5TF6 - chains A and B; structure by X-ray diffraction, 2.30 A resolution.

# Chain A
Molecule: U4/U6 snRNA-associated-splicing factor PRP24
Source organism: Saccharomyces cerevisiae
UniProt: P49960 (PRP24_YEAST); numbering as in UniProt (aligned over 34-400)
Chain sequence (374 residues; numbered 33 to 406; the number before each row is that of its first residue):
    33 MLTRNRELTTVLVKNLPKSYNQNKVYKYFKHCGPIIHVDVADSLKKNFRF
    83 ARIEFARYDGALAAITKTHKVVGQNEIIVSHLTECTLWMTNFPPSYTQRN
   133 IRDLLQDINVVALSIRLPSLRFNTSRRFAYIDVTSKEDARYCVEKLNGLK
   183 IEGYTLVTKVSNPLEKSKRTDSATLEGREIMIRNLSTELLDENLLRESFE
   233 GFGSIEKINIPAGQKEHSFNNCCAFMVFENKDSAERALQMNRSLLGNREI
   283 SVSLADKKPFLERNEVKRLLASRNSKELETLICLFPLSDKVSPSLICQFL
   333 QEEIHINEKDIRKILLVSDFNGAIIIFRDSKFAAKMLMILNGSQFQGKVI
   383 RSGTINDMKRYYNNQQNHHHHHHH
Not modelled in the structure: 400-406
Sequence notes: initiating methionine (33); expression tag (401-406)
Bound ions: K+ site 1 near Asn37 (its only coordinating residue here); K+ site 2: Asn279 (shared with 3 residues of chain C)

# Chain B
Molecule: U6 snRNA
Sequence (72 nucleotides; row label = number of the first residue in the row):
    30 GGUCAAUUUGAAACAAUACAGAGAUGAUCAGCAGUUCCCCUGCAUAAGGA
    80 UGAACCGUUUUACAAAGAGACC
Not modelled in the structure: 101
Sequence notes: engineered mutation C100 (U365726 in 1039022925), C101 (U365727 in 1039022925)
Bound ions: K+: G60, G86, U87

# Interface between chain A and chain B
Pairs across the interface (98; chain A residue first):
  Thr35(A) with G52(B), hydrogen bond to the base
  Arg36(A) with G52(B), salt bridge to the phosphate
  Arg38(A) with G50(B), hydrogen bond to the base; G52(B), hydrogen bond to the base
  Trp120(A) with C48(B), sugar contact; A49(B), stacking on the base
  Thr122(A) with A47(B), hydrogen bond to the sugar; C48(B), sugar contact
  Asn123(A) with U46(B), hydrogen bond to the base; A47(B), hydrogen bond to the sugar
  Arg148(A) with G50(B), hydrogen bond to the base
  Pro150(A) with A51(B), phosphate contact
  Ser151(A) with A51(B), hydrogen bond to the phosphate; A53(B), base contact
  Arg153(A) with C58(B), hydrogen bond to the base
  Phe154(A) with A53(B), base contact; U54(B), stacking on the base; U57(B), hydrogen bond to the base; C58(B), sugar contact
  Ser157(A) with A47(B), sugar contact
  Arg158(A) with C48(B), phosphate contact; G50(B), salt bridge to the phosphate; A51(B), salt bridge to the phosphate; A53(B), hydrogen bond to the sugar
  Arg159(A) with U46(B), hydrogen bond to the base; A47(B), hydrogen bond to the sugar; C48(B), hydrogen bond to the phosphate
  Phe160(A) with C48(B), phosphate contact; A49(B), sugar contact; G50(B), sugar contact
  Tyr162(A) with A49(B), hydrogen bond to the base; G50(B), stacking on the base
  Tyr186(A) with U46(B), base contact
  Lys191(A) with A49(B), base contact
  Ser193(A) with A49(B), base contact
  Asn194(A) with A49(B), hydrogen bond to the base
  Pro195(A) with A49(B), base contact; G50(B), base contact
  Lys198(A) with A49(B), base contact
  Lys200(A) with C48(B), base contact
  Arg201(A) with A47(B), salt bridge to the phosphate; C48(B), salt bridge to the phosphate; A49(B), salt bridge to the phosphate
  Thr202(A) with A45(B), base contact; A47(B), base contact; C48(B), hydrogen bond to the base
  Asp203(A) with A44(B), base contact; C48(B), base contact
  Thr206(A) with C43(B), base contact; A44(B), base contact
  Glu211(A) with C43(B), hydrogen bond to the base
  Met213(A) with A41(B), base contact; A42(B), base contact
  Arg215(A) with A41(B), base contact; A91(B), base contact
  Asn216(A) with A40(B), hydrogen bond to the base; A91(B), base contact; C92(B), hydrogen bond to the base
  Lys239(A) with A44(B), hydrogen bond to the sugar
  Asn241(A) with C43(B), hydrogen bond to the base; A44(B), hydrogen bond to the sugar
  Pro243(A) with A41(B), sugar contact; C43(B), sugar contact
  Gln246(A) with A41(B), sugar contact
  Phe251(A) with A40(B), phosphate contact; A41(B), sugar contact
  Asn252(A) with G39(B), hydrogen bond to the sugar; A40(B), hydrogen bond to the phosphate
  Asn253(A) with G39(B), hydrogen bond to the base; A40(B), hydrogen bond to the phosphate; A41(B), base contact
  Cys254(A) with A41(B), base contact
  Cys255(A) with A41(B), base contact
  Phe257(A) with A42(B), sugar contact; C43(B), stacking on the base
  Asn273(A) with A91(B), sugar contact
  Arg274(A) with A91(B), hydrogen bond to the phosphate; C92(B), salt bridge to the phosphate
  Glu281(A) with C92(B), sugar contact
  Ser283(A) with A91(B), hydrogen bond to the base
  Asp288(A) with A42(B), hydrogen bond to the base; G55(B), hydrogen bond to the base
  Lys289(A) with G55(B), hydrogen bond to the base
  Lys290(A) with A42(B), hydrogen bond to the sugar; C43(B), salt bridge to the phosphate; A44(B), base contact
  Pro291(A) with U57(B), base contact
  Phe292(A) with G55(B), base contact; U57(B), phosphate contact
  Leu293(A) with A42(B), base contact
  Arg295(A) with U57(B), sugar contact; C58(B), salt bridge to the phosphate
  Asn296(A) with U57(B), sugar contact
  Lys299(A) with C58(B), salt bridge to the phosphate
  Arg300(A) with U37(B), salt bridge to the phosphate
  Asp321(A) with A51(B), hydrogen bond to the base
  Ser350(A) with C58(B), base contact
  Asp351(A) with C58(B), base contact
Interface residues without a listed pair, chain A (65 interface residues in all): Thr118, Val189, Val192, Ser199, Ile242, Ala287, Gln398
Interface residues without a listed pair, chain B (24 interface residues in all): A82, A83

# Summary
The interface between chain A and chain B involves 65 residues on one side and 24 on the other, with 34
hydrogen bonds, 11 salt bridges and 4 aromatic stacking contacts. Polar pairs include Thr35(A)-G52(B),
Arg38(A)-G50(B) and Arg38(A)-G52(B). G60(B), G86(B) and U87(B) coordinate K+.
Chain A is U4/U6 snRNA-associated-splicing factor PRP24 (Saccharomyces cerevisiae) and chain B is U6 snRNA;
the structure, Structure and conformational plasticity of the U6 small nuclear ribonucleoprotein core, was
determined by X-ray diffraction.
